Entry 8ETH (electron microscopy, 3.80 A resolution); this record covers chains 1 and N of the 41 polymer chains in the assembly.

[Chain 1]
Molecule: 3497-nt RNA strand
From: Schizosaccharomyces pombe
Sequence (3497 nucleotides; row label = number of the first residue in the row; note: 32 numbers in that range are skipped by the numbering (no residue carries them; nothing is unmodelled there); a row labelled like 1219A-1219K holds insertion residues (1219A, then the next letters in order)):
     1 AUUUGACCUCAAAUCAGGUAGGACUACGCGCUGAACUUAAGCAUAUCAAU
    51 AAGCGCAGGAAAAGAAAAUAACCAUGAUUCCCUCAGUAACGGCGAGUGAA
   101 GCGGGAAAAGCUCAAAUUUGAAAUCUGGCAACAUUUCUUUUGUUGUCCGA
   151 GUUGUAAUUUCAAGAAGCUGCUUUGAGUGUAGACGAUCGGUCUAAGUUCC
   201 UUGGAACAGGACGUCAGAGAGGGUGAGAACCCCGUCUUUGGUCGAUUGGA
   251 UAUGCCAUAUAAAGCGCUUUCGAAGAGUCGAGUUGUUUGGGAAUGCAGCU
   301 CUAAAUGGGUGGUAAAUUUCAUCUAAAGCUAAAUAUUGGCGAGAGACCGA
   351 UAGCGAACAAGUAGAGUGAUCGAAAGAUGAAAAGAACUUUGAAAAGAGAG
   401 UUAAAUAGUACGUGAAAUUGCUGAAAGGGAAGCAUUGGAAAUCAGUCUUA
   451 CCUGGGUGAGAUCAGUAGUCUCUUCGCGAGACUAUGCACUCUGAACCUGU
   501 GGUAGGUCAGCAUCAGUUUUCGGGGGCGGAAAAAGAAUAAGGGAAGGUGG
   551 CUUUCCGGGUUCUGCCUGGGGAGUGUUUAUAGCCCUUGUUGUAAUACGUC
   601 CACUGGGGACUGAGGACUGCGGCUUCGUGCCAAGGAUGCUGACAUAAUGG
   651 UUUUCAAUGGCCCGUCUUGAAACACGGACCAAGGAGUCUAGCAUCUAUGC
   701 GAGUGUUUGGGUGAUGAAAACCCAUCCGCGAAAUGAAAGUGAAUGCAGGU
   751 GGGAACGCCCUUGUGGCGUGCACCAUCGACCGACCCGGAAGUUUGUCAAU
   801 GGAAGGGUUUGAGUAAGAGCAUAGCUGUUGGGACCCGAAAGAUGGUGAAC
   851 UAUGCCUGAAUAGGGUGAAGCCAGAGGAAACUCUGGUGGAGGCUCGUAGA
   901 GAUUCUGACGUGCAAAUCGAUCUUCAAAUUUGGGUAUAGGGGCGAAAGAC
   951 UAAUCGAACCAUCUAGUAGCUGGUUCCUGCCGAAGUUUCCCUCAGGAUAG
  1001 CAGAAACUCAGAUCAGUUUUAUGAGGUAAAGCGAAUGAUUAGAGGUCUUG
  1051 GGGAAGGAAUUUCCUCAACCUAUUCUCAAACUUUAAAUAUGUAAGACGCC
  1101 CUUGUCGCUUAAUUGGACGUGGGCCAUCGAAUGAGAGUUUCUAGUGGGCC
  1151 AUUUUUGGUAAGCAGAACUGGCGAUGCGGGAUGAACCGAACGUGAGGUUA
  1201 AGGUGCCGGAAUGUACGCU
1219A-1219K CAUCAGACACC
  1224 AGA
  1234 AAAGGUGUUAGUUCAUCUAGACAGCAGGACGGUGGCCAUGGAAGUCGGAA
  1284 UCCGCUAAGGAGUGUGUAACAACUCACCUGCCGAAUGAACUAGCCCUGAA
  1334 AAUGGAUGGCGCUUAAGCGUACUACCCAUACCUCACCGUCUGGGUUAGCU
  1384 UUGAGAAGCUCAGACGAGUAGGCAGGCGUGGAGGUUUGUGACGAAGCCUU
  1434 GGGCGUGAGCCUGGGUCGAACAGCCUCUAGUGCAGAUCUUGGUGGAAGUA
  1484 GCAAAUAUUCAAAUGAGAACUUUGAAGACUGAAGUGGGGAAAGGUUCCAU
  1534 GUGAACAGCAGUUGGACAUGGGUUAGUCGAUCCUAAGAGAUAGGGAAGCU
  1584 CCGUAUGAAAGUUGCACGAUUUUUCGUGCCUCCUAUCGAAAGGGAAUCCG
  1634 GUUAAUAUUCCGGAACCAGAAGGUGGAAUCAACACGGCAACGUAAAUGAA
  1684 GUUGGAGACGUCGGCGGGAGCCCUGGGAAGAGUUCUCUUUUCUUUUUAAC
  1734 AAACCAUUGAACUACCCUGAAAUCGGUUUAUCCGGAGCUAGGGUAUGGUG
  1784 UUUGGAAGAGUUCAGCGCCUCAUGCUGAAUCCGGUGCGCUCUCGACGGCC
  1834 CUUGAAAAUCCAACGGAAGAAUGGACCUUCGGGUCCUUGUUUUCACAUCU
  1884 GGUCGUACUCAUAACCGCAGCAGGUCUCCAAGGUGAACAGCCUCUAGUUG
  1934 AUAGAACAAUGUAGAUAAGGGAAGUCGGCAAAAUGGAUCCGUAACUUCGG
  1984 GAUAAGGAUUGGCUCUAAGGGUUGGGUACGUUGGGCCUUGGAACCUGAAC
  2034 GGUUGCUGGACUGAGCGUGGACCGAUGUCUUUUCUCGCCUUUCGGGGUGA
  2084 GAAGGGAUGUUGGACCUGCUUGGACCUUGGCGGCCGGGAAGUCCUUGGUC
  2134 GGGCUUUUCUCCUUCUCGGGGAUUAUGCUCUUACUGGCGUACGUUUAACA
  2184 ACCAACUUAGAACUGGUACGGACAAGGGGAAUCUGACUGUCUAAUUAAAA
  2234 CAUAGCAUUGCGAUGGCCAGAAAGUGGUGUUGACGCAAUGUGAUUUCUGC
  2284 CCAGUGCUCUGAAUGUCAAAGUGAAGAAAUUCAACCAAGCGCGGGUAAAC
  2334 GGCGGGAGUAACUAUGACUCUCUUAAGGUAGCCAAAUGCCUCGUCAUCUA
  2384 ACUAGUGACGCGCAUGAAUGGAUUAACGAGAUUCCCACUGUCCCUAUCUA
  2434 CUAUCUAGCGAAACCACAGCCUGGGGAACGGGCCAGGCAAAAUCAGCGGG
  2484 GAAAGAAGACCCUGUUGAGCUUGACUCUAGUUUGACAUUGUGAAGAGACA
  2534 UAGAGGGUGUAGGAUAAGUGGGAGUAUGUUUCGGCAUACGCCGGUGAAAU
  2584 ACCACUACCUUUAUCGUUUCUUUACUUAAUCAAUGAAGCGGAAUUGGGAU
  2634 UUAUUUCCCAUAUUCUAGCGUUAAAGUUUCUUCGCGAACUGAUCCGCGUU
  2684 GAUGACAUUGUCAGGUGGGGAGUUUGGCUGGGGCGGCACAUCUGUUAAAA
  2734 GAUAACGCAGGUGUCCUAAGGGGGACUCAUCGAGAACAGAAAUCUCGAGU
  2784 AGAAUAAAAGGGUAAAAGUCCCCUUGAUUUUGAUUUUCAGUGUGAAUACA
  2834 AACCAUGAAAGUGUGGCCUAUCGAUCCUUUGUUCCCUCGAAAUUUGAGGA
  2884 CAGAGGUGCCAGAAAAGUUACCACAGGGAUAACUGGCUUGUGGCAGCCAA
  2934 GCGUUCAUAGCGACGUUGCUUUUUGAUUCUUCGAUGUCGGCUCUUCCUAU
  2984 CAUACCGAAGCAGAAUUCGGUAAGCGUUGGAUUGUUCACCCACUAAUAGG
  3034 GAACGUGAGCUGGGUUUAGACCGUCGUGAGACAGGUUAGUUUUACCCUAC
  3084 UGAUGAAGUGUCGUCGCAAUGGUAAUUCAACUUAGUACGAGAGGAACCGU
  3134 UGAUUCAGAUCAUUGGUAUUUGCGGCUGCCUGACAAGGCAAUGCCGCGGA
  3184 GCUAUCAUCUGCCGGAUAACGGCUGAACGCCUCUAAGCCAGAAUCCGUGC
  3234 CAGAAAGCGACG
3245A-3245U AUUUUUUGGUCCGCAUGAUUU
  3246 AU
  3269 AUGUAUAAAAAUAGAGGUAGGACUUGUUCCUACUCUCCUGUAUCGUAGAA
  3319 GAUGGGCGAUGGUUGAUGAAACGGAAGUGUUUUAUUGACUUGUCCAUGAA
  3369 AUUCCAUUGAAAUCUUGUGCGGAAUCGAAUCCAUUGCAUACGACUUUAAU
  3419 GUGGAACGGGGUAUUGUAAGCAGUAGAGUAGCCUUGUUGUUACGAUCUGC
  3469 UGAGAUUAAGCCUUUGUUCCCAAGAUUUG
Disordered / not traced: 1-2, 33-50, 91-95, 287-294, 313-318, 428-432, 474-476, 552-573, 667-672, 732-747, 761-763, 778-815, 849-957, 986-998, 1022-1129, 1154-1166, 1181-1185, 1219A-1219K, 1234, 1247-1320, 1332-1340, 1486-2439, 2459-2463, 2471-3093, 3122-3125, 3152-3181, 3209-3218, 3238-3239, 3245A-3245U, 3287-3300, 3375-3394, 3436-3470, 3497

[Chain N]
Name: 60S ribosomal protein L15-A
From: Schizosaccharomyces pombe
Reference sequence: O74895 (RL15A_SCHPO); residues 1-201 here = UniProt positions 1-201
Sequence (201 residues; row label = number of the first residue in the row):
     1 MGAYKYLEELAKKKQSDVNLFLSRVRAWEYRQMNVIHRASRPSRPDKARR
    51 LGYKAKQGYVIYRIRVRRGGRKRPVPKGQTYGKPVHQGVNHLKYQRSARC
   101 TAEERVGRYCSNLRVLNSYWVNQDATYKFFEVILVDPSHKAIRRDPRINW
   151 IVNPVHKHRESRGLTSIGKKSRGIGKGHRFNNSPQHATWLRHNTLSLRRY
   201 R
Disordered / not traced: 1, 70-95, 181-188

[How chain 1 and chain N interact]
Contacting residue pairs (134):
  U9(1) / Ser-40(N)  hydrogen bond to the phosphate
  U9(1) / Arg-41(N)  salt bridge to the phosphate
  G18(1) / Asn-112(N)  base contact
  G18(1) / Ser-138(N)  sugar contact
  U19(1) / Asn-112(N)  sugar contact
  U19(1) / Ser-138(N)  sugar contact
  A20(1) / Ser-111(N)  sugar contact
  C29(1) / Arg-162(N)  hydrogen bond to the sugar
  C29(1) / Arg-172(N)  hydrogen bond to the phosphate
  G30(1) / Arg-162(N)  sugar contact
  G30(1) / Arg-172(N)  salt bridge to the phosphate
  C31(1) / Arg-96(N)  sugar contact
  G55(1) / Ser-161(N)  hydrogen bond to the base
  G55(1) / Arg-162(N)  base contact
  C56(1) / Lys-157(N)  sugar contact
  C56(1) / His-158(N)  phosphate contact
  C56(1) / Ser-161(N)  hydrogen bond to the sugar
  C56(1) / Arg-162(N)  hydrogen bond to the sugar
  A57(1) / Pro-154(N)  phosphate contact
  A57(1) / Val-155(N)  sugar contact
  A57(1) / Lys-157(N)  phosphate contact
  A57(1) / His-158(N)  phosphate contact
  A57(1) / Arg-162(N)  sugar contact
  G58(1) / Pro-154(N)  phosphate contact
  G58(1) / Lys-157(N)  salt bridge to the phosphate
  A61(1) / Val-155(N)  sugar contact
  A62(1) / Val-155(N)  phosphate contact
  A62(1) / Arg-162(N)  salt bridge to the phosphate
  A62(1) / Leu-164(N)  phosphate contact
  A62(1) / Arg-172(N)  hydrogen bond to the phosphate
  A63(1) / Leu-164(N)  phosphate contact
  A63(1) / Lys-169(N)  phosphate contact
  A63(1) / Arg-172(N)  salt bridge to the phosphate
  A63(1) / Ile-174(N)  phosphate contact
  G64(1) / Lys-169(N)  salt bridge to the phosphate
  G64(1) / Ile-174(N)  phosphate contact
  G64(1) / Lys-176(N)  phosphate contact
  A65(1) / Lys-176(N)  salt bridge to the phosphate
  A66(1) / Lys-176(N)  hydrogen bond to the base
  A68(1) / Lys-176(N)  sugar contact
  A68(1) / Gly-177(N)  phosphate contact
  U69(1) / Gly-177(N)  phosphate contact
  U69(1) / His-178(N)  hydrogen bond to the phosphate
  A77(1) / Lys-176(N)  hydrogen bond to the sugar
  C80(1) / Arg-191(N)  salt bridge to the phosphate
  C82(1) / Ser-196(N)  phosphate contact
  C82(1) / Arg-198(N)  phosphate contact
  G98(1) / His-192(N)  salt bridge to the phosphate
  A99(1) / His-192(N)  salt bridge to the phosphate
  U112(1) / Arg-147(N)  hydrogen bond to the phosphate
  C113(1) / Arg-147(N)  salt bridge to the phosphate
  A114(1) / Arg-49(N)  salt bridge to the phosphate
  A114(1) / Arg-50(N)  sugar contact
  A114(1) / Lys-54(N)  salt bridge to the phosphate
  A115(1) / Tyr-4(N)  phosphate contact
  A115(1) / Lys-5(N)  sugar contact
  A115(1) / Arg-49(N)  salt bridge to the phosphate
  A116(1) / Gly-2(N)  hydrogen bond to the phosphate
  C125(1) / Ala-141(N)  sugar contact
  U126(1) / Gln-57(N)  sugar contact
  U126(1) / His-139(N)  sugar contact
  U126(1) / Lys-140(N)  phosphate contact
  U126(1) / Ala-141(N)  sugar contact
  U126(1) / Arg-144(N)  salt bridge to the phosphate
  G127(1) / Lys-140(N)  phosphate contact
  G127(1) / Arg-144(N)  salt bridge to the phosphate
  G149(1) / Gln-57(N)  base contact
  A150(1) / Gln-57(N)  hydrogen bond to the sugar
  G151(1) / Ala-55(N)  sugar contact
  U153(1) / Arg-41(N)  base contact
  G154(1) / Tyr-4(N)  hydrogen bond to the phosphate
  G154(1) / Arg-49(N)  hydrogen bond to the sugar
  G154(1) / Ala-55(N)  sugar contact
  U155(1) / Arg-49(N)  salt bridge to the phosphate
  U155(1) / Lys-54(N)  salt bridge to the phosphate
  U155(1) / Ala-55(N)  hydrogen bond to the phosphate
  U155(1) / Lys-56(N)  phosphate contact
  A156(1) / Lys-54(N)  salt bridge to the phosphate
  A156(1) / Lys-56(N)  salt bridge to the phosphate
  A157(1) / Arg-147(N)  salt bridge to the phosphate
  A273(1) / Lys-5(N)  sugar contact
  A274(1) / Lys-5(N)  salt bridge to the phosphate
  G275(1) / Glu-8(N)  sugar contact
  G275(1) / Arg-50(N)  hydrogen bond to the base
  A276(1) / Ala-11(N)  sugar contact
  A276(1) / Lys-12(N)  base contact
  A276(1) / Lys-14(N)  hydrogen bond to the sugar
  A276(1) / Lys-47(N)  salt bridge to the phosphate
  A276(1) / Arg-50(N)  salt bridge to the phosphate
  G277(1) / Lys-14(N)  salt bridge to the phosphate
  G277(1) / Gln-15(N)  hydrogen bond to the base
  G277(1) / Arg-44(N)  salt bridge to the phosphate
  G277(1) / Lys-47(N)  salt bridge to the phosphate
  G277(1) / Trp-120(N)  sugar contact
  G277(1) / Gln-123(N)  base contact
  G277(1) / Lys-128(N)  sugar contact
  U278(1) / Lys-170(N)  phosphate contact
  C279(1) / Lys-170(N)  salt bridge to the phosphate
  G295(1) / Arg-179(N)  sugar contact
  C296(1) / Lys-170(N)  sugar contact
  C296(1) / Ser-171(N)  sugar contact
  A297(1) / Arg-96(N)  hydrogen bond to the sugar
  A297(1) / Ser-97(N)  phosphate contact
  G298(1) / Gly-69(N)  phosphate contact
  G298(1) / Arg-96(N)  sugar contact
  G298(1) / Ser-97(N)  phosphate contact
  G298(1) / Ala-98(N)  phosphate contact
  C299(1) / Arg-68(N)  phosphate contact
  C299(1) / Gly-69(N)  hydrogen bond to the phosphate
  U300(1) / Arg-68(N)  salt bridge to the phosphate
  U310(1) / His-178(N)  hydrogen bond to the phosphate
  G311(1) / His-178(N)  salt bridge to the phosphate
  A326(1) / Ser-166(N)  phosphate contact
  A327(1) / Lys-47(N)  salt bridge to the phosphate
  A327(1) / Arg-50(N)  sugar contact
  A327(1) / Leu-51(N)  hydrogen bond to the sugar
  A327(1) / Arg-99(N)  salt bridge to the phosphate
  A327(1) / Asn-117(N)  hydrogen bond to the sugar
  A327(1) / Ser-166(N)  hydrogen bond to the phosphate
  G328(1) / Trp-150(N)  sugar contact
  G328(1) / Arg-159(N)  phosphate contact
  G328(1) / Ser-166(N)  hydrogen bond to the phosphate
  C329(1) / Trp-150(N)  sugar contact
  C329(1) / Arg-159(N)  salt bridge to the phosphate
  U330(1) / His-156(N)  salt bridge to the phosphate
  U689(1) / Leu-197(N)  sugar contact
  U689(1) / Arg-201(N)  hydrogen bond to the phosphate
  A690(1) / Leu-197(N)  sugar contact
  A690(1) / Arg-201(N)  salt bridge to the phosphate
  U707(1) / Tyr-200(N)  stacking on the base
  U708(1) / Arg-198(N)  salt bridge to the phosphate
  A718(1) / Arg-199(N)  phosphate contact
  A719(1) / Arg-199(N)  salt bridge to the phosphate
  A720(1) / Tyr-200(N)  phosphate contact
Also at the interface, not in a pair above, chain 1 (75 interface residues in all): A51, A67, U78, C81, U83, U117, U302, A823
Also at the interface, not in a pair above, chain N (73 interface residues in all): Asp-145, Gly-163, Thr-165, Ile-167, Gly-173, Gly-175, Trp-189, Leu-195

[In short]
75 residues of chain 1 and 73 residues of chain N are in contact, with 27 hydrogen bonds, 37 salt bridges and
1 aromatic stacking contact. Among the polar pairs are G55(1)/Ser-161(N), A66(1)/Lys-176(N) and
G275(1)/Arg-50(N).
Chain 1 is a 3497-nt RNA strand and chain N is 60S ribosomal protein L15-A, both from Schizosaccharomyces
pombe; the structure, Ytm1 associated 60S nascent ribosome State 1B, was determined by electron microscopy
(same publication as 8ESQ, 8ESR, 8ETC, 8ETG, 8ETI, 8ETJ and 3 further entries).
